PDB entry 6BRF | X-ray diffraction, 2.50 A resolution | chains D and E of the 6 polymer chains in the assembly

== Chain D ==
Name: Tubulin beta-2B chain
Organism: Sus scrofa
Reference sequence: A0A287AGU7 (A0A287AGU7_PIG); residues 1-445 here = UniProt positions 1-445
Chain sequence (445 residues; numbered 1 to 445; the number before each row is that of its first residue):
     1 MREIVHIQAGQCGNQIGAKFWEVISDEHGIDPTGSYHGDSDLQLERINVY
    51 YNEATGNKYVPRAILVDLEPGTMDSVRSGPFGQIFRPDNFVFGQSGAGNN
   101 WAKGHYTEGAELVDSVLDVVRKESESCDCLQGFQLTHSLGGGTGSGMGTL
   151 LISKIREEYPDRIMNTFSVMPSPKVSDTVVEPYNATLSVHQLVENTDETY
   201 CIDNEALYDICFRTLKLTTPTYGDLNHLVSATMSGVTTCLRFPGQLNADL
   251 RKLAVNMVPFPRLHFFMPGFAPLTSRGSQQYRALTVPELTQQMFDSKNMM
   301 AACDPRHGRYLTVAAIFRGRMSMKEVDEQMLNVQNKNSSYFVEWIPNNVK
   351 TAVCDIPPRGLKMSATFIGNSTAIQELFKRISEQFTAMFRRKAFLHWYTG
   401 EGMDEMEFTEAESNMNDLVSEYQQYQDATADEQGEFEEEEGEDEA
Disordered / not traced: 274-283, 432-445
Ligand contacts:
  - E44 (2-chloro-4-(6-methoxy-3,4-dihydroquinolin-1(2H)-yl)pyrido[3,2-d]pyrimidine): Val236, Cys239, Leu240, Leu246, Ala248, Asp249, Lys252, Leu253, Asn256, Met257, Thr312, Val313, Ala314, Ala315, Ile316, Asn348, Val349, Lys350, Thr351, Ala352
  - GDP (guanosine-5'-diphosphate): Gly10, Gln11, Cys12, Gln15, Ile16, Asp67, Asn99, Ser138, Gly140, Gly141, Gly142, Thr143, Gly144, Val169, Pro171, Val175, Ser176, Glu181, Asn204, Leu207, Tyr222, Leu225, Asn226
Reported in the primary citation:
  - binding site for E44: Val236, Cys239, Leu240, Leu246, Asn256, Met257, Ala314, Lys350

== Chain E ==
Name: Stathmin-4
Organism: Homo sapiens
Reference sequence: Q9H169 (STMN4_HUMAN); residues 5-145 here correspond to UniProt positions 49-189 (UniProt number = residue number + 44)
Chain sequence (143 residues; each row starts with the number of its first residue):
     3 MADMEVIELNKCTSGQSFEVILKPPSFDGVPEFNASLPRRRDPSLEEIQK
    53 KLEAAEERRKYQEAELLKHLAEKREHEREVIQKAIEENNNFIKMAKEKLA
   103 QKMESNKENREAHLAAMLERLQEKDKHAEEVRKNKELKEEASR
Disordered / not traced: 3-5, 29-43, 142-145
Differences from the reference sequence: expression tag (3-4)
Swiss-Prot annotation at these positions:
  - modified residue: Ser46 (Phosphoserine)

== Interface between chain D and chain E ==
Residue-residue contacts (25; chain D residue first):
  Tyr106(D) - His129(E)  hydrogen bond
  Tyr106(D) - Ala130(E)  hydrophobic
  Tyr106(D) - Val133(E)  hydrophobic
  Tyr106(D) - Arg134(E)  hydrogen bond (backbone-side chain)
  Ala110(D) - Arg134(E)
  Ser153(D) - Leu123(E)
  Ser153(D) - Lys126(E)
  Lys154(D) - Asp127(E)  salt bridge
  Arg156(D) - Leu123(E)
  Glu157(D) - Leu120(E)
  Glu157(D) - Leu123(E)
  Glu157(D) - Gln124(E)
  Glu157(D) - Asp127(E)
  Pro160(D) - Leu116(E)  hydrophobic
  Pro160(D) - Met119(E)  hydrophobic
  Pro160(D) - Leu120(E)  hydrophobic
  Gln191(D) - Lys126(E)  hydrogen bond
  Asn195(D) - Leu123(E)
  Gly400(D) - Lys137(E)
  Glu401(D) - Val133(E)
  Glu401(D) - Lys137(E)
  Gly402(D) - Val133(E)
  Gly402(D) - Asn136(E)
  Gly402(D) - Lys137(E)
  Glu407(D) - His129(E)  salt bridge
Interface residues without a listed pair, chain D (17 interface residues in all): His105, Thr107, Asp161, Met403
Interface residues without a listed pair, chain E (14 interface residues in all): Arg112

== Overview ==
17 residues of chain D face 14 of chain E across their interface; the contacts include 3 hydrogen bonds and 2
salt bridges. Polar contacts include Lys154(D)-Asp127(E), Glu407(D)-His129(E) and Tyr106(D)-His129(E). Chain D
binds GDP and compound E44. From the paper: a binding site for E44 at Val236(D), Cys239(D) and Leu240(D) among
others.
Chain D is Tubulin beta-2B chain (Sus scrofa) and chain E is Stathmin-4 (Homo sapiens); the structure,
Tubulin-RB3_SLD-TTL in complex with heterocyclic pyrimidine compound 4b, was determined by X-ray diffraction,
deposited together with 6BR1, 6BRY and 6BS2.
